PDB entry 3HFV | X-ray diffraction, 2.60 A resolution | chain A

Chain A:
Name: Phenylalanyl-tRNA synthetase, mitochondrial
From: Homo sapiens
Notes: EC 6.1.1.20
Reference sequence: O95363 (SYFM_HUMAN); residues 2-415 here correspond to UniProt positions 38-451 (UniProt number = residue number + 36)
Chain sequence (415 residues; each row starts with the number of its first residue):
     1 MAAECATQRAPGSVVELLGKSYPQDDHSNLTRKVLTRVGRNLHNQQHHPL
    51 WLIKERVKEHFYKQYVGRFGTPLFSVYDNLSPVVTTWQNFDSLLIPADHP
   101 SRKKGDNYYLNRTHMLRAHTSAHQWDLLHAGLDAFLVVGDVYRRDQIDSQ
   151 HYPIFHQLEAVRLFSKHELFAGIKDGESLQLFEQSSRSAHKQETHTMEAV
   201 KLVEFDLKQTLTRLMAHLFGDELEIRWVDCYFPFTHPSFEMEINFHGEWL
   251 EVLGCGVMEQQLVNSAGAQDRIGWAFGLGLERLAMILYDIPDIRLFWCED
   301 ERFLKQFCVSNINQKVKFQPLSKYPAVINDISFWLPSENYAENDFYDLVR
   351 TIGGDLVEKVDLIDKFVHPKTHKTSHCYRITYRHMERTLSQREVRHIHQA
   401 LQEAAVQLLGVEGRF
Unresolved in the structure: 1-10
Differences from the reference sequence: expression tag (1)
Swiss-Prot annotation at these positions:
  - binding site (substrate): S121 to Q124, R143, Q150 to Y152, Q157 to E159, E251, F276
  - modified residue: K166 (N6-acetyllysine)
Residues lining bound ligands: meta-tyrosine (MTY): H119, S121, Q124, R143, Q157, E159, F232, F234, T235, G254, C255, A275, F276, G277
From the paper describing this entry:
  - binding site for meta-tyrosine: H119, S121, Q124, R143, Q157, E159, F232, F234

Summary:
Chain A binds meta-tyrosine. UniProt lists 13 substrate-binding residues. The paper reports a binding site for
meta-tyrosine at H119, S121 and Q124 among others.
Chain A is Phenylalanyl-tRNA synthetase, mitochondrial (Homo sapiens); the structure, Crystal structure of
human mitochondrial phenylalanyl-tRNA synthetase complexed with m-tyrosine, was determined by X-ray
diffraction (same publication as 3HFZ).
